Entry 6JQA (X-ray diffraction, 2.40 A resolution); this record covers chains C and D of the 4 polymer chains in the assembly.

# Chain C
Molecule: Phytoplasmal effector causing phyllody 1
From: Onion yellows phytoplasma OY-W
Reference sequence: X5IFG3 (X5IFG3_ONYPH); residues 1-91 here correspond to UniProt positions 35-125 (UniProt number = residue number + 34)
Chain sequence (91 residues; numbered 1 to 91; the number before each row is that of its first residue):
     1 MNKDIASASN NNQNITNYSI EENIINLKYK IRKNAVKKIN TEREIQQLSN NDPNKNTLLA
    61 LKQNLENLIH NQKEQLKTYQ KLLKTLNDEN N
Disordered / not traced: 1-10
Modified / non-standard residues: Tyr-18 (3,5-diiodotyrosine; TYI); Tyr-29 (3,5-diiodotyrosine; TYI); Tyr-79 (3,5-diiodotyrosine; TYI)

# Chain D
Molecule: Phytoplasmal effector causing phyllody 1
From: Onion yellows phytoplasma OY-W
Reference sequence: X5IFG3 (X5IFG3_ONYPH); residues 1-91 here correspond to UniProt positions 35-125 (UniProt number = residue number + 34)
Chain sequence (91 residues; each row starts with the number of its first residue):
     1 MNKDIASASN NNQNITNYSI EENIINLKYK IRKNAVKKIN TEREIQQLSN NDPNKNTLLA
    61 LKQNLENLIH NQKEQLKTYQ KLLKTLNDEN N
Disordered / not traced: 1-10
Modified / non-standard residues: Tyr-29 (3-iodo-tyrosine; IYR); Tyr-79 (3,5-diiodotyrosine; TYI)

# Interface between chain C and chain D
Contacting residue pairs (33; chain C residue first):
  Asn-14(C) / Asp-52(D)  hydrogen bond
  Asn-14(C) / Asn-54(D)
  Ile-15(C) / Glu-44(D)
  Ile-15(C) / Leu-58(D)  hydrophobic
  Tyr-18(C) / Asn-40(D)
  Tyr-18(C) / Thr-41(D)
  Tyr-18(C) / Glu-44(D)
  Tyr-18(C) / Leu-61(D)
  Glu-22(C) / Lys-37(D)
  Glu-22(C) / Asn-40(D)
  Asn-26(C) / Lys-33(D)  hydrogen bond
  Asn-26(C) / Lys-37(D)  hydrogen bond
  Tyr-29(C) / Tyr-29(D)
  Tyr-29(C) / Arg-32(D)
  Tyr-29(C) / Lys-33(D)
  Arg-32(C) / Tyr-29(D)
  Lys-33(C) / Asn-26(D)  hydrogen bond
  Lys-33(C) / Tyr-29(D)
  Val-36(C) / Ile-25(D)  hydrophobic
  Val-36(C) / Tyr-29(D)
  Lys-37(C) / Glu-22(D)  salt bridge
  Asn-40(C) / Tyr-18(D)
  Asn-40(C) / Glu-21(D)  hydrogen bond
  Asn-40(C) / Glu-22(D)  hydrogen bond
  Thr-41(C) / Tyr-18(D)  hydrogen bond
  Arg-43(C) / Glu-21(D)  salt bridge
  Glu-44(C) / Asn-14(D)  hydrogen bond
  Glu-44(C) / Tyr-18(D)
  Gln-47(C) / Asn-14(D)
  Asn-54(C) / Asn-12(D)
  Asn-54(C) / Ile-15(D)
  Leu-58(C) / Ile-15(D)  hydrophobic
  Leu-61(C) / Tyr-18(D)
Also at the interface, not in a pair above, chain C (21 interface residues in all): Glu-21, Ile-25, Leu-48
Also at the interface, not in a pair above, chain D (20 interface residues in all): Val-36

# Summary
Chain C and chain D form an interface of 21 and 20 residues respectively; the contacts include 8 hydrogen
bonds and 2 salt bridges. Polar pairs include Lys-37(C)/Glu-22(D), Arg-43(C)/Glu-21(D) and
Asn-14(C)/Asp-52(D).
Chain C is Phytoplasmal effector causing phyllody 1 and chain D is Phytoplasmal effector causing phyllody 1,
both from Onion yellows phytoplasma OY-W; the structure, Crystal structure of phyllogen, a phyllody inducing
effector protein of phytoplasma, was determined by X-ray diffraction.
